PDB entry 1Q3W | X-ray diffraction, 2.30 A resolution | chains A and B

Chain A (and B):
Protein: Glycogen synthase kinase-3 beta
Source organism: Homo sapiens
Notes: EC 2.7.1.37; chain B of this document is another copy of the same molecule, construct and numbering; everything in this record applies to it too
UniProt: P49841 (GSK3B_HUMAN); residue numbers follow UniProt; this construct covers 2-420
Sequence (424 residues; each row starts with the number of its first residue; numbers below 1 keep their minus sign (Gly-3 is residue -3)):
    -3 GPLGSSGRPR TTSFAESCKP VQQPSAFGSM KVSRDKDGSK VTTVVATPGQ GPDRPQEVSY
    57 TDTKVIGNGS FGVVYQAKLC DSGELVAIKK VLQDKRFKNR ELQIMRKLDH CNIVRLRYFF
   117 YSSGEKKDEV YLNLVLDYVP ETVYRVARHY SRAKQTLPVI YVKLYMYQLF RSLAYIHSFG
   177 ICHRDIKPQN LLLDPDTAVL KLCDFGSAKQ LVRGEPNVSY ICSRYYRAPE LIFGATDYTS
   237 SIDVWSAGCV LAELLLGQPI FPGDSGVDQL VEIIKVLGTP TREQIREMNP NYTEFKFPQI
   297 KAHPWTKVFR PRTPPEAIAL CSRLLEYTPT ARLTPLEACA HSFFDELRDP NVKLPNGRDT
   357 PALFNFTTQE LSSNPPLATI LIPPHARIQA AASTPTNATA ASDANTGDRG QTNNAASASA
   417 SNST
Disordered / not traced: -3 to 34, 121-124, 288-291, 387-420 (chain B: -3 to 34, 121-123, 287-291, 384-420)
Differences from the reference sequence: cloning artifact (-3 to 1)
UniProt features mapped onto this chain:
  - active site: Asp181 (Proton acceptor)
  - binding site (ATP): Ile62 to Val70, Lys85
  - modified residue: Ser9 (Phosphoserine), Tyr216 (Phosphotyrosine), Ser389 (Phosphoserine), Thr390 (Phosphothreonine), Thr402 (Phosphothreonine)
  - lipidation: Cys14 (S-palmitoyl cysteine)
  - mutagenesis: Ser9 (S9A: Loss of phosphorylation; abolished inhibition of activity, leading to constitutively active), Cys14 (C14A: Significantly reduced palmitoylation), Lys85 to Lys86 (Abolished serine/threonine-protein kinase activity), Arg96 (R96A: Prevents the phosphorylation of phosphate-primed glycogen synthase), Leu128 (L128A: Abolishes activity toward AXIN1)
Residues lining bound ligands: alsterpaullone (ATU; 9-nitro-5,12-dihydro-7H-benzo[2,3]azepino[4,5-b]indol-6-one): Ile62, Val70, Ala83, Lys85, Leu132, Asp133, Tyr134, Val135, Pro136, Glu137, Thr138, Arg141, Gln185, Asn186, Leu188, Cys199, Asp200

Chain A / chain B interface:
Pairs across the interface (26; chain A residue first):
  Ser66(A) with Asp264(B), hydrogen bond; Val267(B)
  Tyr216(A) with Ile228(B); Phe229(B), hydrophobic; Gly262(B), hydrogen bond (backbone-backbone); Val263(B), hydrogen bond (backbone-backbone); Leu266(B), hydrophobic; Phe293(B)
  Ile217(A) with Val263(B), hydrophobic
  Cys218(A) with Ser261(B)
  Ser219(A) with Asp260(B)
  Arg220(A) with Asp260(B), salt bridge
  Ile228(A) with Tyr216(B)
  Phe229(A) with Tyr216(B), hydrophobic
  Asp260(A) with Ser219(B); Arg220(B), salt bridge
  Ser261(A) with Cys218(B)
  Gly262(A) with Tyr216(B), hydrogen bond (backbone-backbone)
  Val263(A) with Tyr216(B), hydrogen bond (backbone-backbone); Ile217(B), hydrophobic
  Asp264(A) with Ser66(B), hydrogen bond
  Leu266(A) with Tyr216(B), hydrophobic
  Val267(A) with Ser66(B); Phe67(B), hydrophobic
  Lys271(A) with Ser66(B)
  Phe293(A) with Tyr216(B)
Also at the interface, not in a pair above, chain A (20 interface residues in all): Phe67, Gln185, Glu268
Also at the interface, not in a pair above, chain B (20 interface residues in all): Gln185, Glu268, Lys271

In short:
The chain A/chain B interface involves 20 residues from each chain; the contacts include 6 hydrogen bonds and
2 salt bridges. Polar contacts include Arg220(A)-Asp260(B), Ser66(A)-Asp264(B) and Tyr216(A)-Gly262(B). Chain
A binds alsterpaullone.
Both chains are Glycogen synthase kinase-3 beta (Homo sapiens). Entry 1Q3W (GSK-3 Beta complexed with
Alsterpaullone) was determined by X-ray diffraction, deposited together with 1PYX, 1Q3D, 1Q41 and 1Q4L.
